7TAD - chains A and B of the 4 polymer chains in the assembly; structure by electron microscopy, 3.60 A resolution.

# Chain A (and B)
Molecule: Regulatory protein NPR1
Source organism: Arabidopsis thaliana
Notes: chain B of this document is another copy of the same molecule, construct and numbering; everything in this record applies to it too
UniProt: P93002 (NPR1_ARATH); numbering as in UniProt (aligned over 1-593)
Amino-acid sequence (609 residues; each row starts with the number of its first residue; numbers below 1 keep their minus sign (Gly-5 is residue -5)):
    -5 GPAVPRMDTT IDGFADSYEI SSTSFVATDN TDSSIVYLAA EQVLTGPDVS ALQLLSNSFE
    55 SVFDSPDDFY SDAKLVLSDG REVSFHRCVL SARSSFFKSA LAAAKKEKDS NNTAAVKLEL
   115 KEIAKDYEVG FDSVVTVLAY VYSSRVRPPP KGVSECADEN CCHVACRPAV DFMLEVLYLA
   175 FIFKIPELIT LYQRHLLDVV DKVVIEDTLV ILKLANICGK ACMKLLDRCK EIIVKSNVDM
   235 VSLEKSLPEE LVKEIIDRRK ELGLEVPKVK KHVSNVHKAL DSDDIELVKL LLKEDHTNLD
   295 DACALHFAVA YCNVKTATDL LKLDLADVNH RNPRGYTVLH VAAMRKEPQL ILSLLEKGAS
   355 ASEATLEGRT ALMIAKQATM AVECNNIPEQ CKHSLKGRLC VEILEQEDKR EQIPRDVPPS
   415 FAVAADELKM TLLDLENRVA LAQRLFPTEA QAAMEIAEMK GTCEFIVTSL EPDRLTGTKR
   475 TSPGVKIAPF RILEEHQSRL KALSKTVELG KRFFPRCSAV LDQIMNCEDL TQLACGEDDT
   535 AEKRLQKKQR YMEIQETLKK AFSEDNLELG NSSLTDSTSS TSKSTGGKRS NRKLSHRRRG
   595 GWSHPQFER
Not modelled in the structure: -5 to 40, 101-108, 380-387, 405-603
Sequence notes: expression tag (-5 to 0, 594-603)
Bound ions: Zn2+: Cys150, Cys155, His157, Cys160
Curated features (UniProtKB/Swiss-Prot):
  - zinc finger: Val147 to Arg161 (C2HC NPR-type)
  - motif: Ile345 to Leu348 (SIM3, required fo binding to SUMO3 and subsequent sumoylation), Lys537 to Lys554 (Nuclear localization signal)
  - binding site (Zn(2+)): Cys150, Cys155, His157, Cys160
  - binding site (salicylate): Arg432
  - modified residue: Ser11 (Phosphoserine), Ser15 (Phosphoserine), Ser55 (Phosphoserine), Ser59 (Phosphoserine), Cys156 (S-nitrosocysteine)
  - natural variant: Ser93 (S93N: In strain: cv. Wassilewskija), Ala96 (A96T: In strain: cv. Wassilewskija), Ala108 (deletion: In strain: cv. Wassilewskija), Ser268 (S268W: In strain: cv. Wassilewskija), Gln406 (Q406P: In strain: cv. Wassilewskija)
  - mutagenesis: Ser11 (S11A: Loss of ubiquitination and degradation, but normal interaction with SUMO3 and subsequent sumoylation associated with its localization to nuclear bodies; when associated with A-15 ...), Ser15 (S15A: Loss of ubiquitination and degradation, but normal interaction with SUMO3 and subsequent sumoylation associated with its localization to nuclear bodies; when associated with A-11 ...), Leu49 (L49D: In dim; impaired dimerization and oligomerization leading to increased nuclear accumulation, but lost ability to activate as-1 elements-containing gene promoters (e.g ...), Phe53 (F53D: In dim; impaired dimerization and oligomerization leading to increased nuclear accumulation, but lost ability to activate as-1 elements-containing gene promoters (e.g ...), Ser55 (S55A: Normal binding to SUMO3 and subsequent sumoylation associated with its localization to nuclear bodies and elevated levels of defense genes expression (e.g ...), Val56 (V56D: In dim; impaired dimerization and oligomerization leading to increased nuclear accumulation, but lost ability to activate as-1 elements-containing gene promoters (e.g ...), Ser59 (S59A: Normal binding to SUMO3 and subsequent sumoylation associated with its localization to nuclear bodies and elevated levels of defense genes expression (e.g ...), Cys82 (C82A: Prevents oligomerization but not homodimerization and leads to nuclear localization. Constitutive PR1 gene expression conferring constitutive resistance to Pseudomonas syringae pv ...), Val83 (V83K: In dim; impaired dimerization and oligomerization leading to increased nuclear accumulation, but lost ability to activate as-1 elements-containing gene promoters (e.g ...), Cys150 (C150A: Defective interaction with TGA factors (e.g. TGA3) and consequent disruption of transcriptional regulatory activity; C150Y: In npr1-2 ...), Ala151 to Asp152 (Defective interaction with TGA factors (e.g. TGA3) and consequent disruption of transcriptional regulatory activity), Cys155 (C155A: Defective interaction with TGA factors (e.g. TGA3) and consequent disruption of transcriptional regulatory activity; C155Y: In npr1-35; defective interaction with TGA factors (e.g ...), 12 further mutagenesis entries in UniProt
What the authors report for this chain:
  - mutagenesis - H300Y, H334Y: abolished signaling (citing earlier work)
  - mutagenesis - C150A, C150Y, C155A, C155Y, C160A: decreased binding to TGA3
  - mutagenesis - C150A, C150Y, C155A, C155Y, C160A: decreased signaling
  - mutagenesis - H157A: unchanged signaling
  - mutagenesis - A151P/D152R: abolished binding to TGA3
  - mutagenesis - A151P/D152R: abolished signaling
  - mutagenesis - L346D, L393D, I397D: decreased signaling in response to SA
  - mutagenesis - L346D, L393D, Q400C/E401L/R506C: unchanged binding to TGA3
  - mutagenesis - Q400C/E401L/R506C: increased signaling
  - mutagenesis - L281D, L284D: abolished signaling in response to SA
  - mutagenesis - L49D/F53D/V56D/V83K: abolished binding to Regulatory protein NPR1 (chain A)

# Chain A / chain B interface
Residue-residue contacts - 35 pairs, chain A then chain B:
  Ala45(A) with Tyr134(B); Ser138(B), hydrogen bond (backbone-side chain)
  Leu46(A) with Leu46(B); Ser50(B)
  Gln47(A) with Pro41(B)
  Leu49(A) with Arg87(B); Tyr136(B); Ser138(B)
  Ser50(A) with Leu46(B)
  Ser52(A) with Arg87(B)
  Phe53(A) with Leu49(B), hydrophobic; Phe53(B), hydrophobic
  Val56(A) with Ala86(B), hydrophobic
  Phe63(A) with Cys82(B); Ser85(B)
  Tyr64(A) with Arg81(B); Ser85(B); Leu95(B), hydrogen bond (side chain-backbone); Ala96(B), hydrogen bond (side chain-backbone)
  His80(A) with Cys82(B)
  Arg81(A) with Tyr64(B)
  Cys82(A) with Phe63(B); Cys82(B), hydrogen bond
  Val83(A) with Phe53(B), hydrophobic
  Ser85(A) with Phe63(B)
  Ala86(A) with Val56(B), hydrophobic
  Arg87(A) with Leu49(B); Ser52(B)
  Lys92(A) with Phe63(B)
  Leu95(A) with Tyr64(B)
  Ala96(A) with Tyr64(B), hydrogen bond (backbone-side chain)
  Val135(A) with Leu49(B)
  Tyr136(A) with Leu49(B)
  Ser138(A) with Asp42(B); Ala45(B)
Other interface residues (no listed pair), chain A (28 interface residues in all): Pro41, Leu48, Asp62, Tyr134, Ser137
Other interface residues (no listed pair), chain B (28 interface residues in all): Gln47, Leu48, Asp62, His80, Lys92, Lys99, Val135

# Summary
The chain A/chain B interface involves 28 residues from each chain, with 5 hydrogen bonds. Polar pairs include
Ala45(A)-Ser138(B), Tyr64(A)-Leu95(B) and Tyr64(A)-Ala96(B). The paper reports that C150A, C150Y and C155A of
chain A, among others, reduce binding to TGA3; C150A, C150Y and C155A of chain A, among others, reduce
signaling; 16 substitutions were tested in all.
Both chains are Regulatory protein NPR1 (Arabidopsis thaliana). Entry 7TAD (CryoEM structure of the
(NPR1)2-(TGA3)2 complex) was determined by electron microscopy together with 7MK2, 7MK3, 7TAC and 7TAE from
the same study.
